PDB entry 5DHQ | X-ray diffraction, 2.29 A resolution | chains A and C of the 4 polymer chains in the assembly

== Chain A (and C) ==
Protein: NAD kinase 1
Source organism: Listeria monocytogenes serovar 1/2a (strain ATCC BAA-679 / EGD-e)
Notes: EC 2.7.1.23; chain C of this document is another copy of the same molecule, construct and numbering; everything in this record applies to it too
UniProt: Q8Y8D7 (NADK1_LISMO); numbering as in UniProt (aligned over 1-264)
Chain sequence (272 residues; numbered 1 to 272; the number before each row is that of its first residue):
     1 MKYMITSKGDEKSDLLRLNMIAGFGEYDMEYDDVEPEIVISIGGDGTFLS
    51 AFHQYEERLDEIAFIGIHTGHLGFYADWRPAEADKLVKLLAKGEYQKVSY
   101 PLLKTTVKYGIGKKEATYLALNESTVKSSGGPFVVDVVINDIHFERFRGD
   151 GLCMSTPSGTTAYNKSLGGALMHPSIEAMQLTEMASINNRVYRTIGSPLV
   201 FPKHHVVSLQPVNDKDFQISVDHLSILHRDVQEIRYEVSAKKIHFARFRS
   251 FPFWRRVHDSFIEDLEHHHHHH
Disordered / not traced: 112, 265-272 (chain C: 26, 111-112, 264-272)
Differences from the reference sequence: expression tag (265-272)
Residues lining bound ligands:
  - 5AK (8-[(2-{[2-(3-bromophenyl)ethyl]amino}-2-oxoethyl)sulfanyl]adenosine), molecule 1: G46, L49, N122, E123, A162, Y163, S166, D222, H223
  - 5AK, molecule 2: S128, G131, P132, F133, R148, G149, D150, A185, I187
UniProt features mapped onto this chain:
  - active site: D45 (Proton acceptor)
  - binding site (NAD(+)): D45, G46, N122, E123, R148, D150, S158, T161 to S166, H223

== Chain A / chain C interface ==
Contacting residue pairs - 34 pairs, chain A then chain C:
  K127(A) - K127(C)
  G130(A) - H223(C)
  D150(A) - Y163(C)  hydrogen bond
  Y163(A) - D150(C)  hydrogen bond
  Y163(A) - A185(C)  hydrophobic
  S166(A) - A185(C)
  S166(A) - S186(C)  hydrogen bond (side chain-backbone)
  S166(A) - I187(C)
  L167(A) - A185(C)  hydrophobic
  A185(A) - Y163(C)  hydrophobic
  A185(A) - S166(C)
  S186(A) - S166(C)  hydrogen bond (backbone-side chain)
  I187(A) - K165(C)
  I187(A) - S166(C)
  I187(A) - F261(C)
  N188(A) - F261(C)
  N189(A) - S260(C)
  N189(A) - F261(C)
  R190(A) - D259(C)  hydrogen bond (side chain-backbone)
  R190(A) - S260(C)  hydrogen bond (backbone-backbone)
  R190(A) - E263(C)
  V191(A) - H71(C)
  R193(A) - F261(C)  hydrogen bond (side chain-backbone)
  H223(A) - G130(C)
  D259(A) - R190(C)
  S260(A) - N189(C)
  S260(A) - R190(C)
  F261(A) - N188(C)
  F261(A) - N189(C)
  F261(A) - R193(C)  hydrogen bond (backbone-side chain)
  I262(A) - R190(C)
  I262(A) - R193(C)  hydrogen bond (backbone-side chain)
  E263(A) - R190(C)
  D264(A) - R190(C)
Interface residues without a listed pair, chain A (22 interface residues in all): K165
Interface residues without a listed pair, chain C (21 interface residues in all): L167, I262

== Summary ==
22 residues of chain A and 21 residues of chain C are in contact; the contacts include 9 hydrogen bonds. Polar
pairs include D150(A)-Y163(C), S166(A)-S186(C) and R190(A)-D259(C). Ligands of chain A: compound 5AK. From
UniProt: active-site residue D45(A) and 14 NAD+-binding residues on chain A.
Chain A and chain C are both NAD kinase 1 (Listeria monocytogenes serovar 1/2a (strain ATCC BAA-679 / EGD-e));
the structure, Crystal structure of NAD kinase 1 from Listeria monocytogenes in complex with a novel
inhibitor, was determined by X-ray diffraction together with 5DHP, 5DHR, 5DHS, 5DHT and 5DHU from the same
study.
